6R21 - chains a and c of the 30 polymer chains in the assembly; structure by electron microscopy, 3.33 A resolution.

# Chain a (and c)
Molecule: Tail tubular protein gp12
Organism: Enterobacteria phage T7
Notes: chain c of this document is another copy of the same molecule, construct and numbering; everything in this record applies to it too
UniProt: P03747 (TUBE2_BPT7); numbering as in UniProt (aligned over 1-794)
Sequence (794 residues; each row starts with the number of its first residue):
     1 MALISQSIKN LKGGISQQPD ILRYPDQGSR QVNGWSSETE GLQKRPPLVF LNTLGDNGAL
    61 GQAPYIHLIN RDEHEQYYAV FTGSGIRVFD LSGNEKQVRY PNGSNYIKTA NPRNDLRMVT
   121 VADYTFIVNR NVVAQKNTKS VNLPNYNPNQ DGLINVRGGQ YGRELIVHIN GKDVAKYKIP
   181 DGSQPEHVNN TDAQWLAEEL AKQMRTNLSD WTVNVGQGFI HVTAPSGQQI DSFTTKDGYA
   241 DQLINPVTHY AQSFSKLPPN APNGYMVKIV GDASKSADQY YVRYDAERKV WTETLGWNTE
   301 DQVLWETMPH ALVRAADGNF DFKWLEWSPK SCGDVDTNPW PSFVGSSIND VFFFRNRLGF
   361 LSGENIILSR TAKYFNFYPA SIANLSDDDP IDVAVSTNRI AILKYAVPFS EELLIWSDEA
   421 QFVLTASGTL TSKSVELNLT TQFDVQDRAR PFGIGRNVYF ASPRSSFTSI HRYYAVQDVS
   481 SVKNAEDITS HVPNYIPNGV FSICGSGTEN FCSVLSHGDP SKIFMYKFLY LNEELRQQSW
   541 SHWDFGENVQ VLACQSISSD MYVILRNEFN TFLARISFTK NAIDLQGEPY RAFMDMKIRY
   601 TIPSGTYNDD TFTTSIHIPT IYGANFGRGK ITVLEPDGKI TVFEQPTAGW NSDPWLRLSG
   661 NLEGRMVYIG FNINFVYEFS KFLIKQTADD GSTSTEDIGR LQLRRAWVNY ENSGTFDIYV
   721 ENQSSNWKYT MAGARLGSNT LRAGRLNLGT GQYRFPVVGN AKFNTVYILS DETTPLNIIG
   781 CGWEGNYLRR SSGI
Unresolved in the structure: 1, 736-744
Cystine bridges: Cys504-Cys554
Reported in the primary citation:
  - contacts within the chain: Tyr281-Trp297 (hydrophobic contact), Tyr146-Trp297 (hydrophobic contact)

# Chain a / chain c interface
Pairs across the interface - 144 pairs, chain a then chain c:
  Gln18(a) - Thr39(c)
  Pro19(a) - Thr39(c)
  Pro19(a) - Glu711(c)
  Leu22(a) - Asn10(c)
  Tyr161(a) - Val188(c)
  Gly162(a) - Val188(c)
  Arg163(a) - Val188(c)
  Arg163(a) - Thr191(c)
  Arg163(a) - Asp192(c)
  Glu164(a) - Asp192(c)  hydrogen bond (backbone-side chain)
  Lys178(a) - Asn189(c)
  Asp181(a) - Pro185(c)
  Asp181(a) - Asn189(c)
  Ser183(a) - Pro185(c)
  Phe233(a) - Lys289(c)  hydrogen bond (backbone-side chain)
  Thr234(a) - Gln217(c)  hydrogen bond
  Thr234(a) - Lys289(c)
  Thr235(a) - Gln217(c)  hydrogen bond (backbone-side chain)
  Lys236(a) - Gln194(c)
  Lys236(a) - Gly216(c)
  Asp237(a) - Gln217(c)
  Gly238(a) - Asp192(c)
  Gly238(a) - Ala193(c)  hydrogen bond (backbone-backbone)
  Tyr239(a) - Ala193(c)
  Pro246(a) - Gln217(c)
  Pro246(a) - Lys289(c)
  Tyr250(a) - Arg288(c)
  Tyr250(a) - Lys289(c)
  Tyr250(a) - Val290(c)
  Gln252(a) - Phe254(c)
  Gln252(a) - Val290(c)
  Gln252(a) - Trp291(c)  hydrogen bond (side chain-backbone)
  Val270(a) - Thr292(c)
  Asp272(a) - Phe254(c)
  Ala273(a) - Tyr280(c)
  Ala273(a) - Glu293(c)
  Ala273(a) - Asn384(c)  hydrogen bond (backbone-side chain)
  Ser274(a) - Lys275(c)
  Ser274(a) - Asn384(c)  hydrogen bond (backbone-side chain)
  Lys275(a) - Asn384(c)
  Ser276(a) - Asn384(c)
  Ser276(a) - Ser386(c)
  Glu364(a) - Val121(c)
  Glu364(a) - Ala122(c)
  Asp392(a) - Asn356(c)
  Val393(a) - Asn356(c)
  Ala394(a) - Asn356(c)  hydrogen bond (backbone-side chain)
  Ala394(a) - Tyr374(c)
  Ser396(a) - Phe353(c)
  Ser396(a) - Phe354(c)
  Ser396(a) - Arg355(c)  hydrogen bond (side chain-backbone)
  Thr397(a) - Val121(c)
  Thr397(a) - Phe353(c)
  Asn398(a) - Val119(c)
  Asn398(a) - Thr120(c)
  Asn398(a) - Ala406(c)  hydrogen bond (side chain-backbone)
  Asn398(a) - Pro408(c)
  Asn398(a) - Arg450(c)  hydrogen bond
  Arg399(a) - Thr120(c)
  Ile400(a) - Ile69(c)  hydrophobic
  Ile400(a) - Asn70(c)
  Ile400(a) - Arg71(c)
  Ile400(a) - Thr120(c)
  Ile400(a) - Val121(c)
  Ile400(a) - Ala122(c)  hydrophobic
  Ile402(a) - Arg71(c)
  Ile402(a) - Asp72(c)
  Ser427(a) - Gly428(c)  hydrogen bond (side chain-backbone)
  Ser427(a) - Thr429(c)  hydrogen bond (side chain-backbone)
  Lys433(a) - Asp388(c)  salt bridge
  Lys433(a) - Leu430(c)
  Ser434(a) - Thr429(c)
  Ser434(a) - Leu430(c)  hydrogen bond (side chain-backbone)
  Val435(a) - Leu430(c)
  Glu436(a) - Arg355(c)  salt bridge
  Glu436(a) - Leu430(c)
  Leu437(a) - Arg355(c)
  Asn438(a) - Arg355(c)  hydrogen bond
  Asn438(a) - Glu411(c)  hydrogen bond (side chain-backbone)
  Leu439(a) - Pro408(c)  hydrophobic
  Leu439(a) - Phe409(c)
  Leu439(a) - Ser410(c)
  Thr440(a) - Phe409(c)
  Thr440(a) - Ser410(c)
  Gln442(a) - Gly453(c)
  Gln442(a) - Ile454(c)
  Gln442(a) - Gly455(c)
  Asp444(a) - Gly507(c)  hydrogen bond (side chain-backbone)
  Asp444(a) - Thr508(c)  hydrogen bond (side chain-backbone)
  Asp447(a) - Glu73(c)
  Pro463(a) - Thr508(c)
  Pro463(a) - Ser558(c)
  Arg464(a) - Glu509(c)  salt bridge
  Arg464(a) - Ser559(c)
  Ser465(a) - Ser559(c)  hydrogen bond (backbone-side chain)
  Ser465(a) - Phe578(c)
  Ser465(a) - Thr579(c)  hydrogen bond (side chain-backbone)
  Ser466(a) - Lys580(c)
  Phe467(a) - Asn581(c)
  Arg472(a) - Asn532(c)
  Tyr474(a) - Asn532(c)
  Val476(a) - Glu533(c)
  Asp478(a) - Gln477(c)
  Val479(a) - Val476(c)
  Val479(a) - Gln477(c)  hydrogen bond (backbone-backbone)
  Val479(a) - Val479(c)
  Val479(a) - Ser480(c)
  Ser481(a) - Glu411(c)  hydrogen bond
  Val482(a) - Arg456(c)
  Lys483(a) - Arg456(c)
  Asn484(a) - Arg456(c)
  Asn484(a) - Glu533(c)
  Glu486(a) - Tyr530(c)
  Glu486(a) - Leu531(c)
  Glu486(a) - Asn532(c)  hydrogen bond (side chain-backbone)
  Glu486(a) - Glu533(c)  hydrogen bond (side chain-backbone)
  Asp487(a) - Leu531(c)
  Ser490(a) - Thr39(c)
  Ser490(a) - Leu529(c)
  Ser490(a) - Leu531(c)
  Pro493(a) - Thr39(c)
  Asn494(a) - Glu40(c)  hydrogen bond
  Asn494(a) - Lys580(c)
  Asp689(a) - Asp689(c)
  Asp689(a) - Asp690(c)
  Thr695(a) - Lys9(c)
  Asp697(a) - Asn709(c)
  Ile698(a) - Ser5(c)
  Ile698(a) - Gln6(c)
  Ile698(a) - Ser7(c)
  Ile698(a) - Trp707(c)  hydrophobic
  Arg789(a) - Ser5(c)
  Arg790(a) - Leu3(c)
  Ser791(a) - Leu3(c)
  Ser791(a) - Ser5(c)
  Ser792(a) - Ala2(c)
  Ser792(a) - Leu3(c)  hydrogen bond (backbone-backbone)
  Ser792(a) - Ile4(c)
  Ser792(a) - Ser5(c)
  Gly793(a) - Ile4(c)
  Gly793(a) - Gln6(c)
  Ile794(a) - Ile4(c)  hydrophobic
  Ile794(a) - Gln6(c)
  Ile794(a) - Gln686(c)
Other interface residues (no listed pair), chain a (89 interface residues in all): Gln17, Ile21, Asn149, Ala240, Asp241, Thr248, Lys268, Lys404, Thr441, Phe443, His491, Ala688
Other interface residues (no listed pair), chain c (99 interface residues in all): Glu38, Asp123, Arg157, Gly158, Glu186, Val215, Pro259, Glu287, Val351, Thr371, Val407, Asp478, Ser506, Ile684, Glu696, Ile779, Glu784

# In short
The interface between chain a and chain c involves 89 residues on one side and 99 on the other; the contacts
include 27 hydrogen bonds and 3 salt bridges. Polar pairs include Lys433(a)-Asp388(c), Glu436(a)-Arg355(c) and
Arg464(a)-Glu509(c). The paper reports contacts within the chain involving Tyr281(a), Trp297(a) and Tyr146(a)
among others.
Both chains are Tail tubular protein gp12 (Enterobacteria phage T7). Entry 6R21 (Cryo-EM structure of T7
bacteriophage fiberless tail complex) was determined by electron microscopy (same publication as 6QWP, 6QX5
and 6QXM).
